PDB entry 1AR9 | X-ray diffraction, 2.90 A resolution | chains 1 and 3 of the 5 polymer chains in the assembly

[Chain 1]
Molecule: P1/mahoney poliovirus
Source organism: Human poliovirus 1
Notes: fragment: virus protomer; engineered mutation(s): CHAIN 2, H142Y
Reference sequence: P03300 (POLH_POL1M); residues 1-302 here correspond to UniProt positions 579-880 (UniProt number = residue number + 578)
Amino-acid sequence (302 residues; each row starts with the number of its first residue):
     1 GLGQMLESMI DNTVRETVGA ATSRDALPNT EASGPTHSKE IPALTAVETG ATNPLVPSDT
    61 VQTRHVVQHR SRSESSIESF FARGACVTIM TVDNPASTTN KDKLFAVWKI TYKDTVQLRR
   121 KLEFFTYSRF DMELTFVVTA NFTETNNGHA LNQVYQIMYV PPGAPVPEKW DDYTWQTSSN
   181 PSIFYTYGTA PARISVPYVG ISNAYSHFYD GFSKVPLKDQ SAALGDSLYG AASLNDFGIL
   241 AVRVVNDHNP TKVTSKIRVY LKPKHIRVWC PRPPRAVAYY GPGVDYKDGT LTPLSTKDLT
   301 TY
Not modelled in the structure: 1-19
Residues lining bound ligands: sphingosine (SPH): Ile110, Tyr112, Phe130, Met132, Leu134, Ile157, Tyr159, Pro181, Ile183, Ile194, Val196, Val199, Tyr205, Ser206, His207, Asp236, Phe237, Leu240

[Chain 3]
Molecule: P1/mahoney poliovirus
Source organism: Human poliovirus 1
Notes: fragment: virus protomer; engineered mutation(s): CHAIN 2, H142Y
Reference sequence: P03300 (POLH_POL1M); residues 1-238 here correspond to UniProt positions 341-578 (UniProt number = residue number + 340)
Amino-acid sequence (238 residues; each row starts with the number of its first residue):
     1 GLPVMNTPGS NQYLTADNFQ SPCALPEFDV TPPIDIPGEV KNMMELAEID TMIPFDLSAT
    61 KKNTMEMYRV RLSDKPHTDD PILCLSLSPA SDPRLSHTML GEILNYYTHW AGSLKFTFLF
   121 CGSMMATGKL LVSYAPPGAD PPKKRKEAML GTHVIWDIGL QSSCTMVVPW ISNTTYRQTI
   181 DDSFTEGGYI SVFYQTRIVV PLSTPREMDI LGFVSACNDF SVRLLRDTTH IEQKALAQ
Not modelled in the structure: 236-238
Differences from the reference sequence: conflict Ser123 (Phe463 in P03300)

[Chain 1 / chain 3 interface]
Residue-residue contacts (186):
  Leu27(1) - Asn218(3)
  Leu27(1) - Asp219(3)
  Leu27(1) - Phe220(3)
  Leu27(1) - Ser221(3)
  Pro28(1) - Asn218(3)
  Ala43(1) - Cys164(3)
  Ala43(1) - Thr165(3)  hydrogen bond (backbone-backbone)
  Leu44(1) - Gln161(3)
  Leu44(1) - Ser163(3)
  Thr45(1) - Thr117(3)
  Thr45(1) - Gln161(3)
  Thr45(1) - Ser162(3)  hydrogen bond (backbone-backbone)
  Thr45(1) - Ser163(3)  hydrogen bond (backbone-backbone)
  Thr45(1) - Thr165(3)
  Ala46(1) - Ser162(3)
  Ala46(1) - Ser163(3)
  Val47(1) - Thr117(3)
  Val47(1) - Leu119(3)  hydrophobic
  Val47(1) - Ser163(3)  hydrogen bond (backbone-side chain)
  Glu48(1) - Leu119(3)
  Glu48(1) - Ser162(3)  hydrogen bond
  Thr52(1) - Glu48(3)
  Thr52(1) - Ile49(3)
  Thr52(1) - Asp50(3)  hydrogen bond (side chain-backbone)
  Thr52(1) - Lys115(3)
  Thr52(1) - Ser215(3)
  Asn53(1) - Lys115(3)  hydrogen bond (backbone-side chain)
  Asn53(1) - Thr165(3)  hydrogen bond
  Leu55(1) - Lys115(3)
  Leu55(1) - Thr165(3)
  Leu55(1) - Val167(3)  hydrophobic
  Leu55(1) - Cys217(3)  hydrogen bond (backbone-side chain)
  Val56(1) - Asn218(3)
  Pro57(1) - Ser113(3)
  Pro57(1) - Val167(3)  hydrophobic
  Pro57(1) - Pro169(3)  hydrophobic
  Thr60(1) - Val167(3)
  Val61(1) - Thr152(3)
  Val61(1) - Pro169(3)  hydrophobic
  Arg70(1) - Ala111(3)
  Arg70(1) - Gly112(3)
  Arg70(1) - Tyr176(3)
  Arg70(1) - Asp219(3)  hydrogen bond (side chain-backbone)
  Arg70(1) - Ser221(3)  hydrogen bond
  Ser71(1) - Ser221(3)
  Arg72(1) - Asn42(3)  hydrogen bond (backbone-side chain)
  Arg72(1) - Met44(3)
  Arg72(1) - Glu48(3)  salt bridge
  Arg72(1) - Cys217(3)  hydrogen bond (side chain-backbone)
  Arg72(1) - Asn218(3)
  Arg72(1) - Phe220(3)  hydrogen bond (side chain-backbone)
  Glu74(1) - Tyr107(3)  hydrogen bond (backbone-side chain)
  Glu74(1) - Arg223(3)
  Glu74(1) - Leu224(3)  hydrogen bond (side chain-backbone)
  Glu74(1) - Leu225(3)  hydrogen bond (side chain-backbone)
  Ser75(1) - Asn42(3)  hydrogen bond
  Ser75(1) - Met43(3)  hydrogen bond (backbone-backbone)
  Ser75(1) - Met44(3)
  Ser75(1) - Tyr107(3)
  Ser75(1) - Val222(3)
  Ser76(1) - Lys41(3)
  Ser76(1) - Asn42(3)
  Ile77(1) - Val40(3)
  Ile77(1) - Lys41(3)  hydrogen bond (backbone-backbone)
  Ile77(1) - Met43(3)  hydrophobic
  Ser79(1) - Leu225(3)
  Phe80(1) - Met43(3)  hydrophobic
  Phe80(1) - Tyr106(3)  hydrophobic
  Phe80(1) - Tyr107(3)
  Phe80(1) - Leu225(3)
  Arg83(1) - Thr15(3)
  Arg83(1) - Ala16(3)
  Arg83(1) - Leu225(3)
  Gly84(1) - Tyr13(3)
  Gly84(1) - Thr15(3)  hydrogen bond (backbone-backbone)
  Asp114(1) - Gln233(3)  hydrogen bond (backbone-side chain)
  Thr115(1) - Gln233(3)
  Val116(1) - Glu232(3)
  Val116(1) - Gln233(3)  hydrogen bond (backbone-side chain)
  Gln117(1) - Asp227(3)
  Arg120(1) - Glu102(3)  salt bridge
  Arg120(1) - Tyr106(3)  hydrogen bond
  Arg120(1) - Thr228(3)
  Arg120(1) - His230(3)
  Arg120(1) - Ile231(3)
  Lys121(1) - Tyr106(3)
  Phe124(1) - Met99(3)  hydrophobic
  Phe124(1) - Ile103(3)  hydrophobic
  Phe124(1) - Tyr106(3)  hydrophobic
  Phe125(1) - Val40(3)  hydrophobic
  Phe125(1) - Met43(3)  hydrophobic
  Arg129(1) - Val30(3)
  Arg129(1) - Thr31(3)  hydrogen bond (side chain-backbone)
  Arg129(1) - Pro32(3)  hydrogen bond (side chain-backbone)
  Arg129(1) - Pro33(3)
  Glu133(1) - Phe19(3)
  Thr135(1) - Tyr13(3)
  Val137(1) - Tyr13(3)  hydrophobic
  Pro181(1) - Ala24(3)
  Pro181(1) - Leu25(3)  hydrophobic
  Ala190(1) - Asn11(3)
  Pro191(1) - Asn11(3)
  Pro191(1) - Tyr13(3)  hydrophobic
  Arg193(1) - Tyr13(3)
  Arg193(1) - Asp17(3)  salt bridge
  Arg193(1) - Ser21(3)
  Arg193(1) - Pro22(3)
  Ile194(1) - Ser21(3)
  Ile194(1) - Pro22(3)
  Ile194(1) - Ala24(3)  hydrophobic
  Ser195(1) - Ser21(3)  hydrogen bond
  Ser195(1) - Pro22(3)  hydrogen bond (backbone-backbone)
  Ser195(1) - Cys23(3)
  Ser195(1) - Ala24(3)  hydrogen bond (backbone-backbone)
  Pro197(1) - Cys23(3)
  Pro197(1) - Leu25(3)
  Pro197(1) - Phe28(3)  hydrophobic
  Pro197(1) - Val30(3)  hydrophobic
  Tyr198(1) - Phe28(3)
  Tyr198(1) - Val30(3)
  Tyr198(1) - Thr31(3)
  Val199(1) - Leu25(3)  hydrophobic
  Val199(1) - Phe28(3)  hydrophobic
  Gly200(1) - Thr31(3)
  Ser202(1) - Thr31(3)
  Asn203(1) - Thr31(3)
  Asn203(1) - Pro32(3)  hydrogen bond (side chain-backbone)
  Asn203(1) - Ile34(3)
  Ala204(1) - Ile36(3)  hydrophobic
  Tyr260(1) - Tyr13(3)
  Lys262(1) - Asp17(3)  hydrogen bond (side chain-backbone)
  Arg267(1) - Pro33(3)
  Arg267(1) - Glu39(3)  salt bridge
  Val268(1) - Glu39(3)
  Val268(1) - Val40(3)  hydrogen bond (backbone-backbone)
  Trp269(1) - Ile36(3)  hydrogen bond (side chain-backbone)
  Trp269(1) - Pro37(3)
  Trp269(1) - Gly38(3)
  Trp269(1) - Glu39(3)
  Cys270(1) - Pro37(3)  hydrogen bond (side chain-backbone)
  Cys270(1) - Gly38(3)  hydrogen bond (backbone-backbone)
  Pro271(1) - Val40(3)  hydrophobic
  Pro271(1) - Leu46(3)  hydrophobic
  Arg272(1) - Met99(3)
  Pro273(1) - Met99(3)  hydrophobic
  Pro274(1) - Met99(3)
  Pro274(1) - Glu102(3)
  Thr292(1) - Asn63(3)
  Pro293(1) - Asn63(3)
  Leu294(1) - Lys62(3)
  Leu294(1) - Asn63(3)  hydrogen bond (backbone-side chain)
  Leu294(1) - Met67(3)  hydrophobic
  Leu294(1) - His97(3)
  Ser295(1) - Leu57(3)
  Ser295(1) - Lys62(3)
  Thr296(1) - Leu57(3)
  Thr296(1) - Ala59(3)
  Thr296(1) - Lys62(3)  hydrogen bond
  Lys297(1) - Leu57(3)  hydrogen bond (backbone-backbone)
  Lys297(1) - Ser58(3)
  Lys297(1) - Pro93(3)
  Lys297(1) - Arg94(3)
  Asp298(1) - Arg94(3)  hydrogen bond (backbone-side chain)
  Leu299(1) - Phe55(3)
  Leu299(1) - Asp56(3)
  Leu299(1) - Ile82(3)
  Leu299(1) - Leu83(3)
  Leu299(1) - Cys84(3)  hydrogen bond (backbone-backbone)
  Thr300(1) - Pro81(3)
  Thr300(1) - Ile82(3)
  Thr300(1) - Leu83(3)
  Thr300(1) - Cys84(3)  hydrogen bond (backbone-side chain)
  Thr300(1) - Lys143(3)  hydrogen bond (backbone-side chain)
  Thr301(1) - Cys84(3)
  Thr301(1) - Arg94(3)  hydrogen bond (backbone-side chain)
  Tyr302(1) - Cys84(3)  hydrophobic
  Tyr302(1) - Leu85(3)
  Tyr302(1) - Ser86(3)  hydrogen bond (backbone-side chain)
  Tyr302(1) - Asp92(3)
  Tyr302(1) - Arg94(3)  hydrogen bond (backbone-side chain)
  Tyr302(1) - Pro141(3)  hydrophobic
  Tyr302(1) - Pro142(3)  hydrogen bond (side chain-backbone)
  Tyr302(1) - Lys143(3)
  Tyr302(1) - Tyr189(3)  hydrophobic
  Tyr302(1) - Ile190(3)
  Tyr302(1) - Ser191(3)
Other interface residues (no listed pair), chain 1 (82 interface residues in all): Ile41, Pro54, Ala82, Tyr127, Val196, Arg275, Val277, Ala278, Tyr279, Leu291
Other interface residues (no listed pair), chain 3 (97 interface residues in all): Asn18, Val70, Trp156, Asp157, Trp170, Thr175, Phe213

[In short]
82 residues of chain 1 face 97 of chain 3 across their interface, with 46 hydrogen bonds and 4 salt bridges.
Polar pairs include Arg72(1)-Glu48(3), Arg120(1)-Glu102(3) and Arg193(1)-Asp17(3). Sphingosine is bound
between chain 1 and chain 3.
Chain 1 is P1/mahoney poliovirus and chain 3 is P1/mahoney poliovirus, both from Human poliovirus 1; the
structure, P1/mahoney poliovirus, single site mutant H2142Y, was determined by X-ray diffraction together with
1AR6, 1AR7, 1AR8, 1ASJ and 1AL2 from the same study.
